8Y32 - chains A and B; structure by electron microscopy, 4.13 A resolution (low resolution: residue-level contacts below are approximate; hydrogen-bond / salt-bridge calls are withheld).

== Chain A ==
Name: Angiotensin-converting enzyme
Source organism: Bos taurus
Notes: EC 3.4.-.-
UniProt: Q2HJI5 (Q2HJI5_BOVIN); residue numbers follow UniProt; this construct covers 19-804
Amino-acid sequence (786 residues; each row starts with the number of its first residue):
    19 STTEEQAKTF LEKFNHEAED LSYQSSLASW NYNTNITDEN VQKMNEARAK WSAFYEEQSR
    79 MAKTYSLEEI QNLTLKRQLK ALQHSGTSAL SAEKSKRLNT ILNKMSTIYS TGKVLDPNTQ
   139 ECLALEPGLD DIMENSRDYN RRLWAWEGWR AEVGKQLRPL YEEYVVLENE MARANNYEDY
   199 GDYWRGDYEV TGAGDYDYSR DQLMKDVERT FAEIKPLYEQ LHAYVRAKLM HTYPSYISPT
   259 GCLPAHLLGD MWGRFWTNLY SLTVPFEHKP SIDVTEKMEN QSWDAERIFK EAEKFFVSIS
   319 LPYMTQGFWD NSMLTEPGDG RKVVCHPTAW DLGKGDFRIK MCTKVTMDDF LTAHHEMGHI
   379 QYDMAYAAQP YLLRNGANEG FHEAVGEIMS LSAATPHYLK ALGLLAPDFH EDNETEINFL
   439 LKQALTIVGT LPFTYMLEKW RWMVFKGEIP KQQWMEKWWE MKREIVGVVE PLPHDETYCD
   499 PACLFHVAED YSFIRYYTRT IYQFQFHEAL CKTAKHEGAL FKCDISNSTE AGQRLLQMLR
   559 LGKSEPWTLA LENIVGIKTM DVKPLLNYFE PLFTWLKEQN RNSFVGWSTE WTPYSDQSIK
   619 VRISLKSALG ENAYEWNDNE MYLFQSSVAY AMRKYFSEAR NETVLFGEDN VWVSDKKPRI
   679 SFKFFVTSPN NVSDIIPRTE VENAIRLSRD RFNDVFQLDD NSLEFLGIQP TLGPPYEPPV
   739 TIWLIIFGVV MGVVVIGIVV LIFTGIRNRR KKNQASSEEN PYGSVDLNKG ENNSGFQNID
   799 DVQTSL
Unresolved in the structure: 615-804
Disulfide bonds: C343-C360
Glycans and other covalent adducts: N-acetylglucosamine (NAG) linked to N53, N90, N431, N545

== Chain B ==
Name: Spike protein S1 RBD
Source organism: Severe acute respiratory syndrome coronavirus 2
Notes: fragment: rbd
Amino-acid sequence (211 residues; numbered 331 to 541; the number before each row is that of its first residue):
   331 NVTNLCPFHE VFNATRFASV YAWNRTRISN CVADYSVLYN FAPFFAFKCY GVSPTKLNDL
   391 CFTNVYADSF VIKGNEVSQI APGQTGNIAD YNYKLPDDFT GCVIAWNSNK LDSKHSGNYD
   451 YWYRLFRKSK LKPFERDIST EIYQAGNKPC KGVKGPNCYF PLQSYGFRPT YGVGHQPYRV
   511 VVLSFELLHA PATVCGPKKS TNLVKNKCVN F
Unresolved in the structure: 331-332, 528-541
Disulfide bonds: C336-C361, C379-C432, C391-C525, C480-C488
Glycans and other covalent adducts: N-acetylglucosamine (NAG) linked to N343, N354

== Chain A / chain B interface ==
Pairs across the interface - 23 pairs, chain A then chain B:
  S19(A) - N477(B)
  E23(A) - Y473(B)
  Q24(A) - A475(B)
  Q24(A) - N477(B)
  T27(A) - Y489(B)
  F28(A) - Y489(B)
  E30(A) - N417(B)
  K31(A) - F456(B)
  K31(A) - Y489(B)
  H34(A) - Y453(B)
  H34(A) - L455(B)
  H34(A) - Q493(B)
  E35(A) - Q493(B)
  Y41(A) - T500(B)
  Y41(A) - Y501(B)
  Q42(A) - R498(B)
  Y83(A) - N487(B)
  Y83(A) - Y489(B)
  K352(A) - G496(B)
  K352(A) - Y501(B)
  K352(A) - G502(B)
  K352(A) - H505(B)
  G353(A) - G502(B)
Other interface residues (no listed pair), chain A (18 interface residues in all): D38, T323, D354, R356
Other interface residues (no listed pair), chain B (19 interface residues in all): Y449, G476, V503

== Overview ==
18 residues of chain A and 19 residues of chain B are in contact. Covalently linked N-acetylglucosamine: at
N53(A), N90(A), N431(A) and N545(A). Covalently linked N-acetylglucosamine: at N343(B) and N354(B).
Here chain A is Angiotensin-converting enzyme (Bos taurus) and chain B is Spike protein S1 RBD (Severe acute
respiratory syndrome coronavirus 2). Entry 8Y32 (BA.2.86-V483 RBD in complex with bACE2) was determined by
electron microscopy.
